PDB entry 9CF3 | electron microscopy, 3.20 A resolution | chains N and P of the 5 polymer chains in the assembly

# Chain N
Molecule: DNA non-target strand
Organism: synthetic construct
Sequence (57 nucleotides; numbered -11 to 45; the number before each row is that of its first residue; numbers below 1 keep their minus sign (DT-11 is residue -11)):
   -11 TACCCGGGAT AAACATCCAG CAAACAGAGC TCGTTCAAAA ACTAATTTCC TTTTGAC
Not modelled in the structure: -11, 1-45

# Chain P
Molecule: Maltose/maltodextrin-binding periplasmic protein, Parasitella parasitica Fanzor 1
Organism: Parasitella parasitica
Reference sequence: chimeric construct of P0AEX9, A0A0B7NJM7: residues -390 to -25 from P0AEX9 (MALE_ECOLI) positions 27-392 (UniProt number = residue number + 417); residues 3-850 from A0A0B7NJM7 positions 2-849 (UniProt number = residue number - 1)
Amino-acid sequence (1259 residues; each row starts with the number of its first residue; numbers below 1 keep their minus sign (Met-408 is residue -408)):
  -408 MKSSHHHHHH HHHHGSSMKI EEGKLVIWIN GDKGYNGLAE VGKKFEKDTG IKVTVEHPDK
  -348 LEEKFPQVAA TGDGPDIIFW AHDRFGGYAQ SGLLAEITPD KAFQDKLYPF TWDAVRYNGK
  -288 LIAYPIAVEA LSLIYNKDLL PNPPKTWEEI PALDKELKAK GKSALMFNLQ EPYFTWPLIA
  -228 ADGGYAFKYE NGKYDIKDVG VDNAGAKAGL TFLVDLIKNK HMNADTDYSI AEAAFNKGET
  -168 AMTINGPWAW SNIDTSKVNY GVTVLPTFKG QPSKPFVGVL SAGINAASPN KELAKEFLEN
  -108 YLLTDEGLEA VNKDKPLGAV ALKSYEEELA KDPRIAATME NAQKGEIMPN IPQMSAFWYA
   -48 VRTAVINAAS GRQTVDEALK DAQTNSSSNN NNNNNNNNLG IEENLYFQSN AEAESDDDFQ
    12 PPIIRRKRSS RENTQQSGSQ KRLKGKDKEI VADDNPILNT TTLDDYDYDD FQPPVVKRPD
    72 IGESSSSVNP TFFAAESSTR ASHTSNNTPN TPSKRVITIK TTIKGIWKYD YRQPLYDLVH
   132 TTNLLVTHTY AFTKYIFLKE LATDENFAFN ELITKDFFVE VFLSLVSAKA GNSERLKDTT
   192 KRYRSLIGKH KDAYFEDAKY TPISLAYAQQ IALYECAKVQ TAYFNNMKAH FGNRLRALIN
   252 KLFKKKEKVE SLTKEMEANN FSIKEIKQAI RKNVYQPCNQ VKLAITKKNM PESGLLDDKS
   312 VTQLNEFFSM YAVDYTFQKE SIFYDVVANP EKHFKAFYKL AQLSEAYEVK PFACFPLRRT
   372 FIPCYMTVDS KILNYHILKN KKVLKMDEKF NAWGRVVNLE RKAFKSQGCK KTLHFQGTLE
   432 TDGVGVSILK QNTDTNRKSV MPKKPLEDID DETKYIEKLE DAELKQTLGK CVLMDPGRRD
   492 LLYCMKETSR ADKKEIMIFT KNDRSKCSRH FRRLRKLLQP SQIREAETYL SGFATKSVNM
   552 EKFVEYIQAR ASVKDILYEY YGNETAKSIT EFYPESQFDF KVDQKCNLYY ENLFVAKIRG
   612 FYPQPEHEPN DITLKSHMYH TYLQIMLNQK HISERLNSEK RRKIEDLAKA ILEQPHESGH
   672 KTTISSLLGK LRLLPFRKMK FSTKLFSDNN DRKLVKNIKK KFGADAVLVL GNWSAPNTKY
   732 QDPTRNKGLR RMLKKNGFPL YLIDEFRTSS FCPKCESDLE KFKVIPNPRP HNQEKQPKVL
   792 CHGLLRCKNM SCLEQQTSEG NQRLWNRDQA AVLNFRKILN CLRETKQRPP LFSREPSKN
Not modelled in the structure: -408 to 102, 449-464, 845-850
Differences from the reference sequence: expression tag (-408 to -391); linker (-24 to 2)
Metal / ion sites: Mg2+: Asp486, Glu756 (shared with 1 residue of chain T); Zn2+: Cys763, Cys766, Cys798, Cys803

# Interface between chain N and chain P
Residue-residue contacts (21):
  DG-6(N) - Tyr218(P)  sugar contact
  DG-6(N) - Lys392(P)  salt bridge to the phosphate
  DG-6(N) - Lys393(P)  phosphate contact
  DG-5(N) - Tyr218(P)  hydrogen bond to the phosphate
  DG-5(N) - Lys392(P)  phosphate contact
  DG-4(N) - Ala179(P)  phosphate contact
  DG-4(N) - Lys180(P)  sugar contact
  DG-4(N) - Arg186(P)  base contact
  DG-4(N) - Ala217(P)  phosphate contact
  DG-4(N) - Tyr218(P)  hydrogen bond to the phosphate
  DA-3(N) - Arg186(P)  hydrogen bond to the base
  DA-3(N) - Leu187(P)  phosphate contact
  DA-3(N) - Arg195(P)  salt bridge to the phosphate
  DT-2(N) - Arg186(P)  hydrogen bond to the sugar
  DT-2(N) - Leu187(P)  phosphate contact
  DT-2(N) - Lys188(P)  hydrogen bond to the phosphate
  DT-2(N) - Thr191(P)  hydrogen bond to the phosphate
  DT-2(N) - Gln220(P)  base contact
  DA-1(N) - Lys188(P)  salt bridge to the phosphate
  DA-1(N) - Leu224(P)  base contact
  DA0(N) - Arg448(P)  base contact
Other interface residues (no listed pair), chain N (8 interface residues in all): DC-7
Other interface residues (no listed pair), chain P (17 interface residues in all): Glu171, Leu174, Gly182

# Overview
Chain N and chain P form an interface of 8 and 17 residues respectively, with 6 hydrogen bonds and 3 salt
bridges. Polar pairs include DA-3(N)-Arg186(P), DT-2(N)-Arg186(P) and DG-5(N)-Tyr218(P). The Mg2+ site is
built by Asp486(P) and Glu756(P). Cys763(P), Cys766(P), Cys798(P) and Cys803(P) coordinate Zn2+.
Chain N is DNA non-target strand (synthetic construct) and chain P is Maltose/maltodextrin-binding periplasmic
protein, Parasitella parasitica Fanzor 1 (Parasitella parasitica); the structure, Parasitella parasitica
Fanzor (PpFz) State 4, was determined by electron microscopy together with 9CER, 9CES, 9CET, 9CEU, 9CEV, 9CEW
and 6 further entries from the same study.
